5LTT - chains I and Y of the 28 polymer chains in the assembly; structure by X-ray diffraction, 2.70 A resolution.

== Chain I ==
Protein: Proteasome subunit beta type-3
Source organism: Saccharomyces cerevisiae S288c
Notes: EC 3.4.25.1
UniProt: P25451 (PSB3_YEAST); residues 0-204 here correspond to UniProt positions 1-205 (UniProt number = residue number + 1)
Sequence (205 residues; numbered 0 to 204; the number before each row is that of its first residue; numbering starts at 0):
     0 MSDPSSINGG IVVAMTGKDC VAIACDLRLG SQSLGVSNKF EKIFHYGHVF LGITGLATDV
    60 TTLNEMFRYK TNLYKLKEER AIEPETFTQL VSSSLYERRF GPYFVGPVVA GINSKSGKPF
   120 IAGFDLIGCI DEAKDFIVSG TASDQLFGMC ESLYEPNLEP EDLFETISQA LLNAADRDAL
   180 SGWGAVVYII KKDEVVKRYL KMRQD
Unresolved in the structure: 0
Ion coordination: Mg2+ site 1: A174, D177, S180; Mg2+ site 2: D204 (shared with A164(Y), D167(Y), S170(Y) of chain Y)
Swiss-Prot annotation at these positions:
  - modified residue: S30 (Phosphoserine)
  - cross-link: K69 (Glycyl lysine isopeptide (Lys-Gly) (interchain with G-Cter in ubiquitin))

== Chain Y ==
Protein: Proteasome subunit beta type-8, Proteasome subunit beta type-5
Source organism: Homo sapiens
Notes: EC 3.4.25.1
UniProt: chimeric construct of P28062, P30656: residues 1-138 from P28062 (PSB8_HUMAN) positions 73-210 (UniProt number = residue number + 72); residues 139-211 from P30656 positions 215-287 (UniProt number = residue number + 76)
Sequence (211 residues; row label = number of the first residue in the row):
     1 TTTLAFKFQH GVIAAVDSRA SAGSYISALR VNKVIEINPY LLGTMSGCAA DCQYWETLLA
    61 KECRLYYLRN GERISVSAAS KLLSNMMCQY RGMGLSMGSM ICGWDKKGPG LYYVDEHGTR
   121 LSGNMFSTGS GNTYAYGVLD SNYKWDLSVE DALYLGKRSI LAAAHRDAYS GGSVNLYHVT
   181 EDGWIYHGNH DVGELFWKVK EEEGSFNNVI G
Glycans and other covalent adducts: PR-924 (39V) linked to T1
Sequence notes: engineered mutation T57 (Arg129 in P28062)
Ion coordination: Mg2+: A164, D167, S170 (shared with D204(I) of chain I)
Ligand contacts: PR-924 (39V; N-[(3-methyl-1H-inden-2-yl)carbonyl]-D-alanyl-N-[(2S,4R)-5-hydroxy-4-methyl-3-oxo-1-phenylpentan-2-yl]-L-tryptophanamide): D17, R19, A20, S21, S27, V31, K33, M45, S46, G47, C48, A49, S96, S130, Y169
Swiss-Prot annotation at these positions:
  - active site: T1 (Nucleophile)
From the paper describing this entry:
  - binding site for PR-924: T1
  - specificity-determining residues: V31
  - catalytic residues: T1 (citing earlier work)

== Interface between chain I and chain Y ==
Contacting residue pairs (45; chain I residue first):
  R27(I) - A168(Y)
  S32(I) - R166(Y)
  S32(I) - D167(Y)
  S32(I) - A168(Y)  hydrogen bond (backbone-backbone)
  S32(I) - Y169(Y)
  L33(I) - Y134(Y)
  G34(I) - R166(Y)  hydrogen bond (backbone-side chain)
  V35(I) - R166(Y)
  N37(I) - N208(Y)
  N37(I) - V209(Y)
  K38(I) - N208(Y)  hydrogen bond (side chain-backbone)
  K38(I) - I210(Y)
  Q144(I) - Y25(Y)
  D175(I) - I26(Y)
  D175(I) - L29(Y)
  R176(I) - Y25(Y)
  R176(I) - I26(Y)  hydrogen bond (side chain-backbone)
  R176(I) - S27(Y)  hydrogen bond (side chain-backbone)
  R176(I) - A28(Y)
  R176(I) - L29(Y)
  D177(I) - S24(Y)
  D177(I) - I26(Y)
  A178(I) - S24(Y)  hydrogen bond (backbone-backbone)
  A178(I) - I26(Y)
  A178(I) - A168(Y)
  A178(I) - Y169(Y)  hydrophobic
  L179(I) - S24(Y)
  W182(I) - H165(Y)  hydrogen bond (side chain-backbone)
  W182(I) - R166(Y)
  K200(I) - W197(Y)
  K200(I) - G211(Y)
  M201(I) - W197(Y)
  R202(I) - G172(Y)  hydrogen bond (side chain-backbone)
  R202(I) - D191(Y)  salt bridge
  R202(I) - G193(Y)
  Q203(I) - H165(Y)  hydrogen bond (backbone-side chain)
  Q203(I) - F196(Y)
  Q203(I) - W197(Y)
  Q203(I) - V209(Y)
  D204(I) - R19(Y)  salt bridge
  D204(I) - A164(Y)
  D204(I) - S170(Y)
  D204(I) - G171(Y)
  D204(I) - G172(Y)  hydrogen bond (side chain-backbone)
  D204(I) - V192(Y)
Other interface residues (no listed pair), chain I (21 interface residues in all): Q31, T140

== In short ==
21 residues of chain I face 26 of chain Y across their interface; the contacts include 10 hydrogen bonds and 2
salt bridges. Polar pairs include R202(I)-D191(Y), D204(I)-R19(Y) and G34(I)-R166(Y). PR-924 is covalently
linked to T1(Y). From the paper: the catalytic residue T1(Y); a binding site for PR-924 at T1(Y).
Chain I is Proteasome subunit beta type-3 (Saccharomyces cerevisiae S288c) and chain Y is Proteasome subunit
beta type-8, Proteasome subunit beta type-5 (Homo sapiens); the structure, Yeast 20S proteasome with human
beta5i (1-138; R57T)in complex with PR-924, was determined by X-ray diffraction (same publication as 5L52,
5L54, 5L55, 5L5A, 5L5B, 5L5D and 30 further entries).
